PDB entry 6SGZ | electron microscopy, 3.90 A resolution | chains H and I of the 5 polymer chains in the assembly

== Chain H ==
Name: ESX-3 secretion system protein EccD3
From: Mycobacterium smegmatis (strain ATCC 700084 / mc(2)155)
UniProt: A0QQ46 (ECCD3_MYCS2); numbering as in UniProt (aligned over 6-472)
Chain sequence (467 residues; numbered 6 to 472; the number before each row is that of its first residue):
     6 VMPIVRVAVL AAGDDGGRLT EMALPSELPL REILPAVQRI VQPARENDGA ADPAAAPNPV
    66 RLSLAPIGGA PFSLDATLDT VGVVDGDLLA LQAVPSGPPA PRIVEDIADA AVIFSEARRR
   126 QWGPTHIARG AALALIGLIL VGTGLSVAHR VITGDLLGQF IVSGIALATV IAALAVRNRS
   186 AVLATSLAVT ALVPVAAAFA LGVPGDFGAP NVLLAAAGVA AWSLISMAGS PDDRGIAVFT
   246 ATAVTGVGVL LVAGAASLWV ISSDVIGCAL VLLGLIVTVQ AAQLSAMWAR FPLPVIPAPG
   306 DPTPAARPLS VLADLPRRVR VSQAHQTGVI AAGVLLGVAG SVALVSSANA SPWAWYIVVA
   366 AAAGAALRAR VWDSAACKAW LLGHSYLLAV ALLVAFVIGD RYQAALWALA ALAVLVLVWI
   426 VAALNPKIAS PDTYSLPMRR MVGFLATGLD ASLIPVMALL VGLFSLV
Unresolved in the structure: 6-7, 17-20, 48-64, 212-213

== Chain I ==
Name: ESX-3 secretion system ATPase EccB3
From: Mycobacterium smegmatis (strain ATCC 700084 / mc(2)155)
Notes: EC 3.6.-.-
UniProt: A0QQ39 (ECCB3_MYCS2); numbering as in UniProt (aligned over 33-91)
Chain sequence (59 residues; each row starts with the number of its first residue):
    33 VTRHQVSGWR FVMRRIASGV ALHDTRMLVD PLRTQSRAVL TGALILVTGL VGCFIFSLF

== Interface between chain H and chain I ==
Pairs across the interface (47; chain H residue first):
  Ile-281(H) with Val-71(I), hydrophobic
  Val-284(H) with Gln-67(I); Ser-68(I)
  Ala-287(H) with Ala-49(I), hydrophobic; Leu-64(I), hydrophobic
  Gln-288(H) with Met-45(I); Ala-49(I)
  Met-292(H) with Met-45(I), hydrophobic
  Phe-296(H) with Ile-48(I), hydrophobic; Val-52(I), hydrophobic
  Pro-299(H) with Trp-41(I), hydrophobic; Val-44(I), hydrophobic
  Ile-301(H) with Gln-37(I); Gly-40(I); Trp-41(I); Val-44(I), hydrophobic
  Pro-302(H) with Gln-37(I)
  Ala-303(H) with Gln-37(I)
  Pro-304(H) with Thr-34(I); Gln-37(I)
  Gln-328(H) with Val-52(I); His-55(I), hydrogen bond
  Gln-331(H) with Val-52(I), hydrogen bond (side chain-backbone); Ala-53(I)
  Arg-373(H) with Gln-67(I), hydrogen bond
  Arg-375(H) with Gln-67(I)
  Val-376(H) with Leu-54(I); Pro-63(I), hydrophobic; Gln-67(I)
  Trp-377(H) with Ala-53(I)
  Asp-378(H) with Ala-53(I); Leu-54(I); His-55(I)
  Thr-452(H) with Thr-66(I); Ala-70(I)
  Asp-455(H) with Gln-67(I)
  Ala-456(H) with Ala-70(I); Gly-74(I)
  Ile-459(H) with Val-71(I); Ala-75(I)
  Pro-460(H) with Gly-74(I); Ile-77(I), hydrophobic
  Ala-463(H) with Leu-78(I), hydrophobic
  Phe-469(H) with Leu-78(I); Gly-81(I); Leu-82(I), hydrophobic
  Val-472(H) with Cys-85(I)
Other interface residues (no listed pair), chain H (32 interface residues in all): Leu-280, Ala-291, Leu-298, Ser-379, Ala-451, Leu-468
Other interface residues (no listed pair), chain I (27 interface residues in all): Ser-89

== In short ==
Chain H and chain I form an interface of 32 and 27 residues respectively; the contacts include 3 hydrogen
bonds. Polar contacts include Gln-328(H)/His-55(I), Gln-331(H)/Val-52(I) and Arg-373(H)/Gln-67(I).
Here chain H is ESX-3 secretion system protein EccD3 and chain I is ESX-3 secretion system ATPase EccB3, both
from Mycobacterium smegmatis (strain ATCC 700084 / mc(2)155). Entry 6SGZ (Structure of protomer 2 of the ESX-3
core complex) was determined by electron microscopy, deposited together with 6SGW, 6SGX and 6SGY.
